Entry 8DFU (electron microscopy, 3.44 A resolution); this record covers chains B and K of the 30 polymer chains in the assembly.

== Chain B (and K) ==
Molecule: Pilin protein
Source organism: Aeropyrum pernix
Notes: chain K of this document is another copy of the same molecule, construct and numbering; everything in this record applies to it too
Reference sequence: A0A401HBH5 (A0A401HBH5_AERPX); residue numbers follow UniProt; this construct covers 2-85
Sequence (84 residues; numbered 2 to 85; the number before each row is that of its first residue):
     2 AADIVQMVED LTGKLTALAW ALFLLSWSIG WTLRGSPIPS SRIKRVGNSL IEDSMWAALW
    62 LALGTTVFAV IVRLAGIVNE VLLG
Small-molecule neighbours:
  - RHR ((2S)-3-{[(3R,7S,11S,15S)-3,7,11,15,19-pentamethylicosyl]oxy}-2-{[(2R,6S,10S,14R)-2,6,10,14,18-pentamethylnonadecyl]oxy}propyl dihydrogen phosphate), molecule 1: Ala2, Ile5, Val9, Leu12
  - RHR, molecule 2: Leu12, Lys15, Leu16, Leu19, Leu23, Leu26
  - RHR, molecule 3: Trp28, Trp32, Ile52, Glu53, Met56, Trp57, Leu60
  - RHR, molecule 4: Ile30, Leu34, Ser37, Ile39
  - RHR, molecule 5: Leu34, Ile39, Ile44, Val47
  - RHR, molecule 6: Pro38, Pro40, Ser41, Ser42, Arg43, Ile44
  - RHR, molecule 7: Trp57, Trp61, Leu64, Val68, Val71, Ile72, Leu75
  - RHR, molecule 8: Val71, Arg74, Leu75
  - RHR, molecule 9: Leu75, Val79, Leu83
Reported in the primary citation:
  - binding site for RHR: Lys15

== Chain B / chain K interface ==
Residue-residue contacts (36; chain B residue first):
  Leu19(B) - Ile5(K)  hydrophobic
  Trp21(B) - Val73(K)  hydrophobic
  Ala22(B) - Val6(K)  hydrophobic
  Ala22(B) - Val9(K)  hydrophobic
  Leu23(B) - Val9(K)  hydrophobic
  Phe24(B) - Phe69(K)
  Leu25(B) - Phe69(K)  hydrophobic
  Leu26(B) - Thr13(K)
  Trp28(B) - Trp61(K)
  Trp28(B) - Leu62(K)
  Trp28(B) - Gly65(K)
  Trp28(B) - Phe69(K)  hydrophobic
  Ser29(B) - Thr13(K)
  Ser29(B) - Leu16(K)
  Ile30(B) - Leu16(K)  hydrophobic
  Trp32(B) - Phe24(K)
  Trp32(B) - Trp57(K)
  Trp32(B) - Ala58(K)
  Trp32(B) - Trp61(K)
  Thr33(B) - Ala20(K)
  Arg35(B) - Asp54(K)  salt bridge
  Gly36(B) - Phe24(K)
  Gly36(B) - Ser27(K)
  Ser37(B) - Leu23(K)
  Ser37(B) - Leu51(K)
  Pro38(B) - Ile30(K)  hydrophobic
  Pro38(B) - Leu51(K)
  Ser55(B) - Phe69(K)
  Ala59(B) - Phe69(K)  hydrophobic
  Ala59(B) - Ile72(K)
  Leu60(B) - Ile72(K)  hydrophobic
  Ala63(B) - Ala76(K)  hydrophobic
  Leu64(B) - Ala76(K)  hydrophobic
  Leu64(B) - Val79(K)  hydrophobic
  Thr67(B) - Asn80(K)  hydrogen bond
  Ala70(B) - Leu84(K)  hydrophobic
Other interface residues (no listed pair), chain B (28 interface residues in all): Lys15, Lys45, Met56, Val71, Arg74
Other interface residues (no listed pair), chain K (30 interface residues in all): Ala2, Leu12, Thr17, Leu26, Thr66, Leu83

== Summary ==
Chain B and chain K form an interface of 28 and 30 residues respectively; the contacts include 1 hydrogen bond
and 1 salt bridge. Among the polar pairs are Arg35(B)-Asp54(K) and Thr67(B)-Asn80(K). Ligands of chain B: 9
copies of compound RHR. From the paper: a binding site for RHR at Lys15(B).
Both chains are Pilin protein (Aeropyrum pernix). Entry 8DFU (Cryo-EM structure of conjugation pili from
Aeropyrum pernix) was determined by electron microscopy, deposited together with 8DFT and 8EXH.
